PDB entry 4BDN | X-ray diffraction, 2.50 A resolution | chains A and B

# Chain A (and B)
Name: Glutamate receptor, ionotropic kainate 2
Source organism: Rattus norvegicus
Notes: fragment: ligand binding domain, residues 429-544, 667-806; chain B of this document is another copy of the same molecule, construct and numbering; everything in this record applies to it too
Reference sequence: P42260 (GRIK2_RAT); numbering as in UniProt; present here: 429-544, 667-806
Sequence (261 residues; numbered 428 to 808; 120 numbers in that range are skipped by the numbering (no residue carries them; nothing is unmodelled there); the number before each row is that of its first residue):
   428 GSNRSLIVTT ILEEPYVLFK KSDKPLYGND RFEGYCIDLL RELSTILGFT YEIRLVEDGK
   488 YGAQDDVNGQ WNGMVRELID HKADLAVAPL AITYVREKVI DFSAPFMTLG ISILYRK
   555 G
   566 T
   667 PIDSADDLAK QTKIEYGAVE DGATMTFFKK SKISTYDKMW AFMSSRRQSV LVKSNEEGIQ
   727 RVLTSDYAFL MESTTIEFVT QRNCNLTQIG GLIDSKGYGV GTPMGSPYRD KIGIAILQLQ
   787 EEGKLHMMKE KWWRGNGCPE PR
Unresolved in the structure: 428-430, 800-803, 805-808 (chain B: 428-430, 802, 805-808)
Sequence notes: expression tag (428, 807-808); engineered mutation Ala531 (Lys in P42260), Gly779 (Thr in P42260); linker (555, 566)
Disulfides: Cys750-Cys804
Bound ions: Na+: Glu524, Ile527, Asp528 (shared with Asp776(B) of chain B)
Residues lining bound ligands: glutamic acid (GLU): Tyr488, Pro516, Leu517, Ala518, Arg523, Val685, Gly688, Ala689, Thr690, Asn721, Met737, Glu738, Tyr764
Swiss-Prot annotation at these positions:
  - binding site (L-glutamate): Pro516, Ala518, Arg523, Ala689, Thr690, Glu738
  - glycosylation (N-linked (GlcNAc...) asparagine): Asn430, Asn751
Reported in the primary citation:
  - conformationally variable residues (side-chain flip): Arg775, Asp776
  - self-association interface (contacts with another copy of this molecule); pairs are residue here / residue on that copy: Arg775-Arg775
  - Na+ coordination: Asp776
  - mutagenesis - K531A: increased signaling in response to kainate

# How chain A and chain B interact
Residue-residue contacts - 29 pairs, chain A then chain B:
  Ile519(A) - Leu783(B)  hydrophobic
  Thr520(A) - Leu783(B)
  Tyr521(A) - Leu783(B)  hydrophobic
  Tyr521(A) - Gln784(B)
  Tyr521(A) - Glu787(B)
  Glu524(A) - Asp776(B)
  Glu524(A) - Ile780(B)
  Glu524(A) - Leu783(B)
  Lys525(A) - Ile780(B)
  Asp528(A) - Arg775(B)  salt bridge
  Asp528(A) - Asp776(B)
  Phe693(A) - Glu787(B)
  Ser761(A) - Gln786(B)
  Arg775(A) - Asp528(B)  salt bridge
  Arg775(A) - Arg775(B)
  Asp776(A) - Glu524(B)
  Asp776(A) - Asp528(B)
  Ile780(A) - Tyr521(B)
  Ile780(A) - Glu524(B)
  Ile780(A) - Lys525(B)
  Leu783(A) - Ile519(B)  hydrophobic
  Leu783(A) - Thr520(B)
  Leu783(A) - Tyr521(B)  hydrophobic
  Leu783(A) - Glu524(B)
  Gln784(A) - Tyr521(B)
  Gln786(A) - Ser761(B)
  Glu787(A) - Tyr521(B)
  Glu787(A) - Phe693(B)
  Glu788(A) - Ile699(B)
Other interface residues (no listed pair), chain A (20 interface residues in all): Pro532, Thr535, Lys696, Met770
Other interface residues (no listed pair), chain B (19 interface residues in all): Pro532, Thr535, Met770
From the paper, about this interface:
  - pairs named by the authors: Arg775(A)-Arg775(B)

# Overview
20 residues of chain A and 19 residues of chain B are in contact; the contacts include 2 salt bridges. The
salt-bridged pair is Asp528(A)-Arg775(B). The authors report a contact between Arg775(A) and Arg775(B). The
paper reports that K531A of chain A increases signaling in response to kainate; Na+ coordination by Asp776(A).
Both chains are Glutamate receptor, ionotropic kainate 2 (Rattus norvegicus). Entry 4BDN (Crystal structure of
the GluK2 K531A-T779G LBD dimer in complex with glutamate) was determined by X-ray diffraction, deposited
together with 4BDL, 4BDM, 4BDO, 4BDQ and 4BDR.
